9KEV - chains G and L of the 14 polymer chains in the assembly; structure by electron microscopy, 3.31 A resolution.

== Chain G ==
Molecule: Template strand DNA of the promoter
Sequence (108 nucleotides; numbered 1 to 108; the number before each row is that of its first residue):
     1 TGCATCCGTG AGTCGAGGGT AATAACGGCC TGTACGCGTC CGTTTCCGGC ACCCCAAATG
    61 AACCGTCCCT GGCTCCAAGG TGAACTCTGG GCGACGAGTG TTCGAGGT
Unresolved in the structure: 15-16, 101-108

== Chain L ==
Name: Possible two component system response transcriptional positive regulator PhoP
Source organism: Mycobacterium tuberculosis H37Rv
Reference sequence: P71814 (P71814_MYCTU); numbering as in UniProt (aligned over 1-247)
Amino-acid sequence (247 residues; row label = number of the first residue in the row):
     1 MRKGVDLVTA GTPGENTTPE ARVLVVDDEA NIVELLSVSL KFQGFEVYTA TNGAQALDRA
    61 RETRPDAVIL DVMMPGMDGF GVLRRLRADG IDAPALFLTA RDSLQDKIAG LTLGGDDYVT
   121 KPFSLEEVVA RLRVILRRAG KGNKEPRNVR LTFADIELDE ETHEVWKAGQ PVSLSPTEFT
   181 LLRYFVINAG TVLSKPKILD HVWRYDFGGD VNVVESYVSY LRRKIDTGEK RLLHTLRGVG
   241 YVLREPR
Unresolved in the structure: 1-148
What the authors report for this chain:
  - binding site for Template strand DNA of the promoter (chain G): Asn-212, Glu-215, Ser-216, Val-218, Ser-219, Tyr-220, Arg-222, Arg-223, Thr-235, Arg-237, Gly-238, Tyr-241

== Chain G / chain L interface ==
Residue-residue contacts (12):
  DC68(G) / Gly-238(L)  phosphate contact
  DC69(G) / Lys-195(L)  salt bridge to the phosphate
  DC69(G) / Glu-215(L)  phosphate contact
  DC69(G) / Thr-235(L)  sugar contact
  DC69(G) / Tyr-241(L)  hydrogen bond to the phosphate
  DT70(G) / Arg-222(L)  salt bridge to the phosphate
  DT70(G) / Arg-223(L)  sugar contact
  DT70(G) / Thr-235(L)  phosphate contact
  DT70(G) / Tyr-241(L)  hydrogen bond to the phosphate
  DG71(G) / Arg-223(L)  salt bridge to the phosphate
  DG72(G) / Arg-223(L)  salt bridge to the phosphate
  DC73(G) / Tyr-220(L)  base contact
Interface residues without a listed pair, chain L (11 interface residues in all): Val-218, Glu-229, Arg-237

== Overview ==
6 residues of chain G face 11 of chain L across their interface, with 2 hydrogen bonds and 4 salt bridges.
Polar pairs include DC69(G)/Tyr-241(L), DT70(G)/Tyr-241(L) and DC69(G)/Lys-195(L). The paper reports a binding
site for Template strand DNA of the promoter (chain G) at Asn-212(L), Glu-215(L) and Ser-216(L) among others.
Chain G is Template strand DNA of the promoter and chain L is Possible two component system response
transcriptional positive regulator PhoP (Mycobacterium tuberculosis H37Rv); the structure, Cryo-EM structure
of Mycobacterium tuberculosis transcription activation complex with six PhoP molecules (composite map), was
determined by electron microscopy (same publication as 9JI2, 9KET and 9KEU).
